6KNB - chains B and F of the 7 polymer chains in the assembly; structure by electron microscopy, 6.90 A resolution (low resolution: residue-level contacts below are approximate; hydrogen-bond / salt-bridge calls are withheld).

== Chain B ==
Name: DNA polymerase D DP2 (DNA polymerase II large) subunit
Organism: Thermococcus kodakarensis
Sequence (1324 residues; each row starts with the number of its first residue):
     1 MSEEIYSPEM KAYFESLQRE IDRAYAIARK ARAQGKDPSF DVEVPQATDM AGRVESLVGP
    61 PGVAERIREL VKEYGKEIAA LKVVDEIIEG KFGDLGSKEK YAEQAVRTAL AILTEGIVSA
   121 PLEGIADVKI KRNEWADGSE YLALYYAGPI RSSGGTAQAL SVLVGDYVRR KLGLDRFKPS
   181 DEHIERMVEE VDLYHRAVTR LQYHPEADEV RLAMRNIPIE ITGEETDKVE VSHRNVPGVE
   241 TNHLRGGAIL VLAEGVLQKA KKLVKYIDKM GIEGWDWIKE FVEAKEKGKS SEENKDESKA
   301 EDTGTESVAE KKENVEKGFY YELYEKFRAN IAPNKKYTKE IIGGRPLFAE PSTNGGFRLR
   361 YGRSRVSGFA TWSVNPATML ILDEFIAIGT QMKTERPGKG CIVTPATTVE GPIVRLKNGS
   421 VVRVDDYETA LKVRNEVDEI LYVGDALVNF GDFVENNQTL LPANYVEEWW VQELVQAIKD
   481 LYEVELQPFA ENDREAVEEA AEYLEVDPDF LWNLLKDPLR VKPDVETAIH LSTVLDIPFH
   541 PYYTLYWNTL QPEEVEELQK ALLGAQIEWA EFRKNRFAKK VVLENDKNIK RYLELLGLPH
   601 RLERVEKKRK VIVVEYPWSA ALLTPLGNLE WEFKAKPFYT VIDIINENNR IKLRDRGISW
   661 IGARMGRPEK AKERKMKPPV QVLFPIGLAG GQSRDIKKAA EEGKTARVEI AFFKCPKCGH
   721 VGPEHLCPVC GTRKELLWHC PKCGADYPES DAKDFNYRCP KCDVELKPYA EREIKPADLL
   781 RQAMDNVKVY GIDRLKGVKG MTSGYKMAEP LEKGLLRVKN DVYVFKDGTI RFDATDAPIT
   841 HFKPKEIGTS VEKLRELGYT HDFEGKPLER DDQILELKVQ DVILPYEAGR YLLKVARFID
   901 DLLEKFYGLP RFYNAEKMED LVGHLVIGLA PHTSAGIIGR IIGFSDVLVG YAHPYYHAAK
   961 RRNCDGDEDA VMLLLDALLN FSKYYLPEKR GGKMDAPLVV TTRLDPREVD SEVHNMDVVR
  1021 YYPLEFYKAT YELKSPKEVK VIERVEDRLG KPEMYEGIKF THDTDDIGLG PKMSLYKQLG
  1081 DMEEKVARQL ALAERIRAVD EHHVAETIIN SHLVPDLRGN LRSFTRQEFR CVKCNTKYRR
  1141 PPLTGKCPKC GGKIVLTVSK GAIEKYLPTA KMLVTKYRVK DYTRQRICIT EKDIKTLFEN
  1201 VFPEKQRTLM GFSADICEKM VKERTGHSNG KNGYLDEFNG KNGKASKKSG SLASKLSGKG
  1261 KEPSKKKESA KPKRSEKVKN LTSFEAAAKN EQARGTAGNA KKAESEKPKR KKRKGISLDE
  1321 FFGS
Unresolved in the structure: 1-7, 289-314, 365-371, 383-399, 663-676, 1048-1079, 1199-1203, 1229-1324
Disulfide bonds: Cys727-Cys730
What the authors report for this chain:
  - catalytic residues: Asp965, Asp967

== Chain F ==
Molecule: pri25DNA
Sequence (30 nucleotides; numbered 1 to 30; the number before each row is that of its first residue):
     1 CGAACTGCCT GGAATCCTGA CGACATGTAG
Unresolved in the structure: 26-30

== Chain B / chain F interface ==
Contacting residue pairs - 12 pairs, chain B then chain F:
  Gln692(B) - DA20(F)
  Ser693(B) - DG19(F)
  Ser693(B) - DA20(F)
  Arg794(B) - DT18(F)
  Arg794(B) - DG19(F)
  Ser1111(B) - DA25(F)
  Pro1115(B) - DA25(F)
  Asp1116(B) - DC24(F)
  Gly1119(B) - DC24(F)
  Ser1123(B) - DA23(F)
  Arg1130(B) - DG22(F)
  Thr1157(B) - DG22(F)
Also at the interface, not in a pair above, chain B (15 interface residues in all): Arg200, Pro679, Lys796, His1112, Ser1159

== Overview ==
15 residues of chain B face 7 of chain F across their interface. The paper reports catalytic residues
Asp965(B) and Asp967(B).
Here chain B is DNA polymerase D DP2 (DNA polymerase II large) subunit (Thermococcus kodakarensis) and chain F
is pri25DNA. Entry 6KNB (PolD-PCNA-DNA (form A)) was determined by electron microscopy together with 6KNC from
the same study.
